3AWY - chains A and B; structure by X-ray diffraction, 1.58 A resolution.

== Chain A ==
Name: Tyrosinase
From: Streptomyces castaneoglobisporus
Notes: EC 1.14.18.1
Reference sequence: Q83WS2 (Q83WS2_9ACTO); numbering as in UniProt (aligned over 1-273)
Amino-acid sequence (281 residues; numbered 1 to 281; the number before each row is that of its first residue):
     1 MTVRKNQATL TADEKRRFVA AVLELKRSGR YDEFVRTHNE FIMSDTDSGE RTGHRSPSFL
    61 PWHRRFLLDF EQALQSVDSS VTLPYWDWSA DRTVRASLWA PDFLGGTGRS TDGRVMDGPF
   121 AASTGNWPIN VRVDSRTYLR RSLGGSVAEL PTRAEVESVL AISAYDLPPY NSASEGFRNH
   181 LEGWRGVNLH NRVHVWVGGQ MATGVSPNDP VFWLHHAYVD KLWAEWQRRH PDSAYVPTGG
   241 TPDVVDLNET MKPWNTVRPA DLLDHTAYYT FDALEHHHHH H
Not modelled in the structure: 1, 280-281
Differences from the reference sequence: expression tag (274-281)
Ion coordination: Cu ion site 1: H38, H54, H63; Cu ion site 2 near H180 (its only coordinating residue here); Cu ion site 3: H190, H194, H216; Cu ion site 4: H277, H279

== Chain B ==
Name: MelC
From: Streptomyces castaneoglobisporus
Reference sequence: Q83WS1 (Q83WS1_9ACTO); residue numbers follow UniProt; this construct covers 1-126
Amino-acid sequence (134 residues; row label = number of the first residue in the row):
     1 MPEITRRRAL TAAAAVAATA SAAVTLAAPA ASAAGHHEPA APESFDEVYK GRRIQGRPAG
    61 GGAHHHEHGG GYEVFVDGVQ LHVLRNADGS WISVVSHYDP VPTPRAAARA AVDELQGAPL
   121 LPFPANLEHH HHHH
Not modelled in the structure: 1-39, 60-70, 124-134
Differences from the reference sequence: engineered mutation L84 (Met in Q83WS1); expression tag (127-134)
Ion coordination: Cu ion near H82 (its only coordinating residue here)
From the paper describing this entry:
  - Cu ion coordination: H82
  - mutagenesis - M84L: unchanged catalytic activity on Cu ion
  - mutagenesis - M84L (Kd 0.2 mum): decreased binding to Cu ion
  - mutagenesis - H97Q: abolished catalytic activity
  - mutagenesis - Y98F: decreased catalytic activity
  - mutagenesis - H82Q: unchanged catalytic activity

== How chain A and chain B interact ==
Contacting residue pairs - 53 pairs, chain A then chain B:
  H38(A) - Y98(B)
  N39(A) - V94(B)
  I42(A) - L84(B)
  I42(A) - H97(B)  hydrogen bond (backbone-side chain)
  I42(A) - Y98(B)
  M43(A) - H82(B)
  M43(A) - L84(B)
  D45(A) - L84(B)
  T46(A) - L84(B)
  D47(A) - N86(B)
  D47(A) - A87(B)  hydrogen bond (side chain-backbone)
  R55(A) - N86(B)  hydrogen bond
  R55(A) - I92(B)
  T111(A) - Q116(B)  hydrogen bond (backbone-side chain)
  D112(A) - Q116(B)
  V133(A) - V94(B)  hydrophobic
  V133(A) - V95(B)  hydrophobic
  V133(A) - L120(B)
  V133(A) - L121(B)  hydrogen bond (backbone-backbone)
  D134(A) - L115(B)
  D134(A) - P119(B)
  D134(A) - L121(B)
  S135(A) - A118(B)
  S135(A) - P119(B)  hydrogen bond (backbone-backbone)
  S135(A) - L121(B)
  R136(A) - E114(B)  salt bridge
  R136(A) - L115(B)  hydrogen bond (side chain-backbone)
  R136(A) - Q116(B)
  R136(A) - A118(B)
  R140(A) - E114(B)  salt bridge
  N171(A) - A87(B)
  S172(A) - N86(B)
  S172(A) - A87(B)
  A173(A) - A87(B)  hydrophobic
  W184(A) - H97(B)
  W184(A) - P100(B)
  R185(A) - D88(B)  salt bridge
  H190(A) - Y98(B)
  N191(A) - Y98(B)
  H194(A) - Y98(B)
  V195(A) - Y98(B)
  V195(A) - D99(B)
  M201(A) - Y98(B)
  A202(A) - V95(B)
  A202(A) - S96(B)
  A202(A) - H97(B)  hydrogen bond (backbone-backbone)
  A202(A) - Y98(B)
  T203(A) - V94(B)
  T203(A) - V95(B)
  T203(A) - Y98(B)
  G204(A) - V94(B)  hydrogen bond (backbone-backbone)
  G204(A) - H97(B)
  S206(A) - Y98(B)  hydrogen bond
Other interface residues (no listed pair), chain A (32 interface residues in all): G113, R132, G199

== Summary ==
32 residues of chain A face 20 of chain B across their interface; the contacts include 10 hydrogen bonds and 3
salt bridges. Polar contacts include R136(A)-E114(B), R140(A)-E114(B) and R185(A)-D88(B). The paper reports
that M84L of chain B reduces binding to Cu ion; Cu ion coordination by H82(B); 4 substitutions were tested in
all.
Chain A is Tyrosinase and chain B is MelC, both from Streptomyces castaneoglobisporus; the structure, Crystal
structure of Streptomyces tyrosinase in a complex with caddie M84L mutant soaked in a Cu(II)-containing ...,
was determined by X-ray diffraction, deposited together with 3AWS, 3AWT, 3AWU, 3AWV, 3AWW, 3AWX, 3AWZ and
3AX0.
